PDB entry 7AO9 | electron microscopy, 6.10 A resolution (low resolution: residue-level contacts below are approximate; hydrogen-bond / salt-bridge calls are withheld) | chains C and A of the 5 polymer chains in the assembly

[Chain C]
Molecule: Methyl-CpG-binding domain protein 2
Organism: Homo sapiens
UniProtKB: Q9UBB5 (MBD2_HUMAN); numbering as in UniProt (aligned over 1-411)
Amino-acid sequence (411 residues; numbered 1 to 411; the number before each row is that of its first residue):
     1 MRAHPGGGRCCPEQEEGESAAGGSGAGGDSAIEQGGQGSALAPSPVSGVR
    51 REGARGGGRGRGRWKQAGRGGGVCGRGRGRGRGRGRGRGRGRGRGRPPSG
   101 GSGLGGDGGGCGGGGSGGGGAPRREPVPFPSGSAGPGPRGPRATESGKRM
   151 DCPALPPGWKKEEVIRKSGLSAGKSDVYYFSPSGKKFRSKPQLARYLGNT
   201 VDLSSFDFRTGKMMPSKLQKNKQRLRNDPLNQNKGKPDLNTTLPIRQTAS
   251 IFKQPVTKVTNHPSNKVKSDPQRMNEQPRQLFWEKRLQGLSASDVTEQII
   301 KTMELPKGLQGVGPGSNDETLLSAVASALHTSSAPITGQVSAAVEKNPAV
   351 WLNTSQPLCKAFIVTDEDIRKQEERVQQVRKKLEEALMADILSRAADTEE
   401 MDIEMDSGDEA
Disordered / not traced: 1-148, 213-411
UniProt features mapped onto this chain:
  - modified residue (Phosphoserine): S181, S407

[Chain A]
Molecule: Metastasis-associated protein MTA1
Organism: Homo sapiens
UniProtKB: Q13330 (MTA1_HUMAN); residues 1-715 here = UniProt positions 1-715
Amino-acid sequence (715 residues; row label = number of the first residue in the row):
     1 MAANMYRVGDYVYFENSSSNPYLIRRIEELNKTANGNVEAKVVCFYRRRD
    51 ISSTLIALADKHATLSVCYKAGPGADNGEEGEIEEEMENPEMVDLPEKLK
   101 HQLRHRELFLSRQLESLPATHIRGKCSVTLLNETESLKSYLEREDFFFYS
   151 LVYDPQQKTLLADKGEIRVGNRYQADITDLLKEGEEDGRDQSRLETQVWE
   201 AHNPLTDKQIDQFLVVARSVGTFARALDCSSSVRQPSLHMSAAAASRDIT
   251 LFHAMDTLHKNIYDISKAISALVPQGGPVLCRDEMEEWSASEANLFEEAL
   301 EKYGKDFTDIQQDFLPWKSLTSIIEYYYMWKTTDRYVQQKRLKAAEAESK
   351 LKQVYIPNYNKPNPNQISVNNVKAGVVNGTGAPGQSPGAGRACESCYTTQ
   401 SYQWYSWGPPNMQCRLCASCWTYWKKYGGLKMPTRLDGERPGPNRSNMSP
   451 HGLPARSSGSPKFAMKTRQAFYLHTTKLTRIARRLCREILRPWHAARHPY
   501 LPINSAAIKAECTARLPEASQSPLVLKQAVRKPLEAVLRYLETHPRPPKP
   551 DPVKSVSSVLSSLTPAKVAPVINNGSPTILGKRSYEQHNGVDGNMKKRLL
   601 MPSRGLANHGQARHMGPSRNLLLNGKSYPTKVRLIRGGSLPPVKRRRMNW
   651 IDAPDDVFYMATEETRKIRKLLSSSETKRAARRPYKPIALRQSQALPPRP
   701 PPPAPVNDEPIVIED
Disordered / not traced: 1-164, 229-236, 341-715
Small-molecule neighbours: inositol hexakisphosphate (IHP): K305, Y327, Y328, K331, Y336
UniProt features mapped onto this chain:
  - zinc finger: C393 to C420 (GATA-type)
  - region: D656 to K686 (Interaction with RBBP4)
  - motif: P545 to P552 (SH3-binding), L696 to P705 (SH3-binding), I711 to D715 (SUMO interaction motif 1 (SIM))
  - modified residue: S386 (Phosphoserine), S446 (Phosphoserine), S449 (Phosphoserine), S522 (Phosphoserine), T564 (Phosphothreonine), S576 (Phosphoserine), T578 (Phosphothreonine), K626 (N6-acetyllysine), S639 (Phosphoserine)
  - cross-link (Glycyl lysine isopeptide (Lys-Gly)): K182 (interchain with G-Cter in ubiquitin), K509 (interchain with G-Cter in SUMO2 and SUMO3), K549 (interchain with G-Cter in SUMO2), K626 (interchain with G-Cter in ubiquitin)
  - mutagenesis: K182 (K182A: Reduced ubiquitination. Significant reduction in ubiquitination; when associated with A-626), K509 (K509R: Reduced sumoylation and transcriptional corepressor activity), K626 (K626A: Loss of acetylation and transcriptional coactivator activity. Reduced ubiquitination. Significant reduction in ubiquitination; when associated with A-182), I711 to I713 (Significant loss of interaction with SUMO1 and SUMO2 and reduced transcriptional corepressor activity)

[Chain C / chain A interface]
Pairs across the interface (6; chain C residue first):
  M150(C) with D309(A)
  E163(C) with K302(A); Y303(A); G304(A)
  I165(C) with E301(A); K302(A)
Other interface residues (no listed pair), chain C (6 interface residues in all): R149, K161, V164
Other interface residues (no listed pair), chain A (8 interface residues in all): L300, K305, D306

[In short]
6 residues of chain C and 8 residues of chain A are in contact. Chain A binds inositol hexakisphosphate.
Curated annotation (UniProt) lists 6 mutagenesis sites on chain A.
Here chain C is Methyl-CpG-binding domain protein 2 and chain A is Metastasis-associated protein MTA1, both
from Homo sapiens. Entry 7AO9 (Structure of the core MTA1/HDAC1/MBD2 NURD deacetylase complex) was determined
by electron microscopy, deposited together with 7AO8 and 7AOA.
